PDB entry 7WQT | electron microscopy, 4.30 A resolution (low resolution: residue-level contacts below are approximate; hydrogen-bond / salt-bridge calls are withheld) | chains A and B of the 32 polymer chains in the assembly

[Chain A (and B)]
Name: von Willebrand antigen 2
Organism: Homo sapiens
Notes: fragment: D1D2 domain; chain B of this document is another copy of the same molecule, construct and numbering; everything in this record applies to it too
UniProtKB: P04275 (VWF_HUMAN); residues 23-763 here = UniProt positions 23-763
Amino-acid sequence (741 residues; each row starts with the number of its first residue):
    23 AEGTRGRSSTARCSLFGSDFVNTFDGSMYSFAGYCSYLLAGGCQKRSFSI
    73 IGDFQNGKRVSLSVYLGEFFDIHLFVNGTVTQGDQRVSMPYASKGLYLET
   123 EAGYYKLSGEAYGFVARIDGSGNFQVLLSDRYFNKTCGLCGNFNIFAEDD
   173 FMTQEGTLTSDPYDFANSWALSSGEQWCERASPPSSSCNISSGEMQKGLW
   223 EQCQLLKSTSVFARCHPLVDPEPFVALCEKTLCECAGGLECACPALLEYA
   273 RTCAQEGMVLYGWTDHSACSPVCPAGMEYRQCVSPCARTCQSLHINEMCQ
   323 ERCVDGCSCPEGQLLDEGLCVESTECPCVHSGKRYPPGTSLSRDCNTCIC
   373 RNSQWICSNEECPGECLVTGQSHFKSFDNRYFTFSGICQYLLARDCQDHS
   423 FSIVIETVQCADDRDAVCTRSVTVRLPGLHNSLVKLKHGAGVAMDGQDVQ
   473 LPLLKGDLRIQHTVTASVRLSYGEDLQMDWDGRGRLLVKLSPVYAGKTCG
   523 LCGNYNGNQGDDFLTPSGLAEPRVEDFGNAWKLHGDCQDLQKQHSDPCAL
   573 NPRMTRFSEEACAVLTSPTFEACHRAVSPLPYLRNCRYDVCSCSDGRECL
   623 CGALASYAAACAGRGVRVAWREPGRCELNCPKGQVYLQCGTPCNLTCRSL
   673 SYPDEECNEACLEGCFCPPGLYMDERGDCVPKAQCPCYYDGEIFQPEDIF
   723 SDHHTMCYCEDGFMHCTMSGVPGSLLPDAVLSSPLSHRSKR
Not modelled in the structure: 23-29, 741-763
Disulfide bonds: C35-C162, C57-C200, C65-C159, C210-C255, C225-C250, C237-C275, C257-C263, C265-C291, C295-C329, C304-C325, C308-C321, C312-C348, C331-C342, C350-C372, C367-C384, C370-C379, C388-C524, C410-C559, C418-C521, C432-C440, C570-C613, C584-C608, C595-C633, C615-C621, C623-C648, C652-C687, C661-C683, C665-C679, C669-C707, C689-C701, C709-C731, C729-C738
Covalent attachments: N-acetylglucosamine (NAG) linked to N99, N156
Metal / ion sites: Ca2+ site 1: D47, N164, N166, F168; Ca2+ site 2: D400, N528, N530, D533, D534
Swiss-Prot annotation at these positions:
  - glycosylation (N-linked (GlcNAc...) asparagine): N99, N156, N211, N666
  - natural variant: R273 (R273W: In VWD1 and VWD3), W377 (W377C: In VWD3), N528 (N528S: In VWD2), G550 (G550R: In VWD2)
What the authors report for this chain:
  - mutagenesis - Y87S: decreased binding to D'D3 monomer
  - mutagenesis - Y87S: unchanged binding to von Willebrand antigen 2 (chain A)

[Interface between chain A and chain B]
Pairs across the interface - 67 pairs, chain A then chain B:
  S58(A) - R575(B)
  R68(A) - L572(B)
  S71(A) - P574(B)
  I73(A) - R575(B)
  Y87(A) - P574(B)
  Y87(A) - R575(B)
  G89(A) - P574(B)
  E90(A) - D568(B)
  E90(A) - C570(B)
  E90(A) - A571(B)
  E90(A) - T577(B)
  Q176(A) - D434(B)
  Q176(A) - D435(B)
  Q176(A) - R436(B)
  E177(A) - Q431(B)
  E177(A) - D434(B)
  E177(A) - R436(B)
  S190(A) - D434(B)
  L193(A) - L572(B)
  L193(A) - N573(B)
  L193(A) - R575(B)
  S194(A) - N573(B)
  S194(A) - R575(B)
  S194(A) - M576(B)
  S195(A) - R575(B)
  S195(A) - M576(B)
  G196(A) - M576(B)
  G196(A) - F579(B)
  E197(A) - R578(B)
  Q198(A) - R575(B)
  W199(A) - F579(B)
  W199(A) - D617(B)
  W199(A) - G618(B)
  W199(A) - R619(B)
  Q431(A) - E177(B)
  D434(A) - Q176(B)
  D434(A) - S190(B)
  D435(A) - Q176(B)
  R436(A) - Q176(B)
  R436(A) - E177(B)
  D568(A) - E90(B)
  C570(A) - E90(B)
  A571(A) - E90(B)
  L572(A) - R68(B)
  L572(A) - L193(B)
  N573(A) - L193(B)
  N573(A) - S194(B)
  P574(A) - S71(B)
  P574(A) - Y87(B)
  P574(A) - G89(B)
  R575(A) - S58(B)
  R575(A) - I73(B)
  R575(A) - Y87(B)
  R575(A) - L193(B)
  R575(A) - S194(B)
  R575(A) - S195(B)
  R575(A) - Q198(B)
  M576(A) - S194(B)
  M576(A) - S195(B)
  M576(A) - G196(B)
  T577(A) - E90(B)
  R578(A) - E197(B)
  F579(A) - G196(B)
  F579(A) - W199(B)
  D617(A) - W199(B)
  G618(A) - W199(B)
  R619(A) - W199(B)
Other interface residues (no listed pair), chain A (39 interface residues in all): C65, N189, A433, S616
Other interface residues (no listed pair), chain B (39 interface residues in all): C65, N189, A433, S616

[Summary]
The chain A/chain B interface involves 39 residues from each chain. Covalently linked N-acetylglucosamine: at
N99(A) and N156(A). The Ca2+ site 1 is built by D47(A), N164(A), N166(A) and F168(A). The paper reports that
Y87S of chain A reduces binding to D'D3 monomer; Y87S of chain A leaves binding to von Willebrand antigen 2
(chain A) unchanged.
Both chains are von Willebrand antigen 2 (Homo sapiens). Entry 7WQT (Cryo-EM structure of VWF D'D3 dimer
complexed with D1D2 at 4.3 angstron resolution (VWF tube)) was determined by electron microscopy, deposited
together with 7WPP, 7WPQ, 7WPR and 7WPS.
